Entry 6MMA (electron microscopy, 6.31 A resolution (low resolution: residue-level contacts below are approximate; hydrogen-bond / salt-bridge calls are withheld)); this record covers chains A and B of the 4 polymer chains in the assembly.

# Chain A
Protein: Glutamate receptor ionotropic, NMDA 1
Organism: Rattus norvegicus
UniProt: P35439 (NMDZ1_RAT), isoform P35439-5; residues 1-838 here = UniProt positions 1-838
Sequence (838 residues; numbered 1 to 838; the number before each row is that of its first residue):
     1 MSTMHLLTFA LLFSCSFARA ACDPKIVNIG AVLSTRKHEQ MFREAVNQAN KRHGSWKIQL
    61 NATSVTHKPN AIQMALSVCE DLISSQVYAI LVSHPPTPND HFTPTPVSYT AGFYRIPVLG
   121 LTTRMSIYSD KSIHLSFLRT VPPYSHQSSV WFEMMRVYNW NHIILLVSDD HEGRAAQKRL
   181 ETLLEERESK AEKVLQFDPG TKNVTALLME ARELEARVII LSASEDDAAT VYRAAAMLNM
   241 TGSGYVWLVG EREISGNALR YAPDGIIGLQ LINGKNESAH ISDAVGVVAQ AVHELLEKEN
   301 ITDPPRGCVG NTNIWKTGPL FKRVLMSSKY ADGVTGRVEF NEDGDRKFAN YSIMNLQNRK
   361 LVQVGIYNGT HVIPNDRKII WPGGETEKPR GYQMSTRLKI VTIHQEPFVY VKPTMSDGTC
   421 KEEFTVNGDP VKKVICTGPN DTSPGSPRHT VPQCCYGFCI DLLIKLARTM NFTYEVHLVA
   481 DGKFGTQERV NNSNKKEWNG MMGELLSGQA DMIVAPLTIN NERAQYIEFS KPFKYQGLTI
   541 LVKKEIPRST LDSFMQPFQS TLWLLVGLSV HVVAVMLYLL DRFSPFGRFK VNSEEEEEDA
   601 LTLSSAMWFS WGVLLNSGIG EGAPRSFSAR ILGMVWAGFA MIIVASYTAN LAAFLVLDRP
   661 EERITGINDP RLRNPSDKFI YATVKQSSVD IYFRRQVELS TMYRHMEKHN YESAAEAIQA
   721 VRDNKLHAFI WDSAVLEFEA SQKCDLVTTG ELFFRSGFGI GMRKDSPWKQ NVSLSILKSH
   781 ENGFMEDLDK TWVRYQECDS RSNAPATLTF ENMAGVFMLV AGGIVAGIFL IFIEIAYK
Not modelled in the structure: 1-24, 548-551, 586-600, 618-626, 798-806
Disulfide bonds: Cys-420/Cys-454, Cys-436/Cys-455
Covalently attached groups: N-acetylglucosamine (NAG) linked to Asn-61, Asn-203, Asn-239, Asn-276, Asn-300, Asn-350, Asn-368, Asn-440, Asn-471, Asn-491, Asn-771
Swiss-Prot annotation at these positions:
  - region: Leu-603 to Pro-624 (Pore-forming)
  - binding site (glycine): Pro-516, Thr-518, Arg-523, Ser-688, Asp-732
  - glycosylation (N-linked (GlcNAc...) asparagine): Asn-61, Asn-203, Asn-239, Asn-276, Asn-300, Asn-350, Asn-368, Asn-440, Asn-471, Asn-491, Asn-674, Asn-771

# Chain B
Protein: Glutamate receptor ionotropic, NMDA 2A
Organism: Rattus norvegicus
UniProt: Q00959 (NMDE1_RAT); numbering as in UniProt (aligned over 1-837)
Sequence (837 residues; row label = number of the first residue in the row):
     1 MGRLGYWTLL VLPALLVWRD PAQNAAAEKG PPALNIAVLL GHSHDVTERE LRNLWGPEQA
    61 TGLPLDVNVV ALLMNRTDPK SLITHVCDLM SGARIHGLVF GDDTDQEAVA QMLDFISSQT
   121 FIPILGIHGG ASMIMADKDP TSTFFQFGAS IQQQATVMLK IMQDYDWHVF SLVTTIFPGY
   181 RDFISFIKTT VDNSFVGWDM QNVITLDTSF EDAKTQVQLK KIHSSVILLY CSKDEAVLIL
   241 SEARSLGLTG YDFFWIVPSL VSGNTELIPK EFPSGLISVS YDDWDYSLEA RVRDGLGILT
   301 TAASSMLEKF SYIPEAKASC YGQAEKPETP LHTLHQFMVN VTWDGKDLSF TEEGYQVHPR
   361 LVVIVLNKDR EWEKVGKWEN QTLSLRHAVW PRYKSFSDCE PDDNHLSIVT LEEAPFVIVE
   421 DIDPLTETCV RNTVPCRKFV KINNSTNEGM NVKKCCKGFC IDILKKLSRT VKFTYDLYLV
   481 TNGKHGKKVN NVWNGMIGEV VYQRAVMAVG SLTINEERSE VVDFSVPFVE TGISVMVSRS
   541 NGTVSPSAFL EPFSASVWVM MFVMLLIVSA IAVFVFEYFS PVGYNRNLAK GKAPHGPSFT
   601 IGKAIWLLWG LVFNNSVPVQ NPKGTTSKIM VSVWAFFAVI FLASYTANLA AFMIQEEFVD
   661 QVTGLSDKKF QRPHDYSPPF RFGTVPNGST ERNIRNNYPY MHQYMTRFNQ RGVEDALVSL
   721 KTGKLDAFIY DAAVLNYKAG RDEGCKLVTI GSGYIFATTG YGIALQKGSP WKRQIDLALL
   781 QFVGDGEMEE LETLWLTGIC HNEKNEVMSS QLDIDNMAGV FYMLAAAMAL SLITFIW
Not modelled in the structure: 1-33, 324-329, 580-597, 803-808
Differences from the reference sequence: conflict Thr-758 (Ser in Q00959)
Disulfide bonds: Cys-87/Cys-320, Cys-429/Cys-455
Covalently attached groups: N-acetylglucosamine (NAG) linked to Asn-75, Asn-340, Asn-380, Asn-443, Asn-444, Asn-687

# How chain A and chain B interact
Contacting residue pairs (90; chain A residue first):
  Asn-70(A) / Gln-323(B)
  Ile-72(A) / Gln-119(B)
  Ile-72(A) / Gln-323(B)
  Gln-73(A) / Cys-320(B)
  Gln-73(A) / Tyr-321(B)
  Gln-73(A) / Gln-323(B)
  Leu-76(A) / Tyr-321(B)
  Glu-80(A) / Lys-80(B)
  Thr-105(A) / Phe-115(B)
  Pro-106(A) / Phe-115(B)
  Tyr-109(A) / Gln-111(B)
  Tyr-109(A) / Met-112(B)
  Phe-113(A) / Pro-79(B)
  Phe-113(A) / Gln-106(B)
  Phe-113(A) / Ala-108(B)
  Phe-113(A) / Val-109(B)
  Arg-115(A) / Gln-106(B)
  Arg-115(A) / Glu-107(B)
  Asp-130(A) / Arg-181(B)
  Ser-132(A) / Pro-178(B)
  Ser-132(A) / Gly-179(B)
  Ser-132(A) / Tyr-180(B)
  Ile-133(A) / Ala-136(B)
  Leu-135(A) / Pro-178(B)
  Gly-307(A) / Asp-78(B)
  Cys-308(A) / Asp-78(B)
  Cys-308(A) / Lys-80(B)
  Val-309(A) / Arg-76(B)
  Val-309(A) / Asp-78(B)
  Gly-310(A) / Arg-76(B)
  Thr-312(A) / Thr-77(B)
  Ile-314(A) / Gln-106(B)
  Ile-314(A) / Asp-234(B)
  Pro-319(A) / Ser-209(B)
  Leu-320(A) / Ser-209(B)
  Lys-322(A) / Ile-176(B)
  Arg-323(A) / Thr-208(B)
  Arg-323(A) / Glu-211(B)
  Arg-489(A) / Asn-193(B)
  Lys-496(A) / Asn-193(B)
  Ser-553(A) / Ser-810(B)
  Pro-557(A) / Ser-810(B)
  Phe-558(A) / Ser-810(B)
  Gln-559(A) / Ser-810(B)
  Gln-559(A) / Gln-811(B)
  Thr-561(A) / Gln-811(B)
  Leu-562(A) / Asp-813(B)
  Leu-562(A) / Met-817(B)
  Met-576(A) / Ser-831(B)
  Phe-609(A) / Val-617(B)
  Val-613(A) / Asn-615(B)
  Asn-616(A) / Asn-615(B)
  Ser-628(A) / Thr-834(B)
  Arg-630(A) / Trp-606(B)
  Arg-630(A) / Val-617(B)
  Ile-631(A) / Trp-609(B)
  Leu-632(A) / Ala-827(B)
  Met-634(A) / Trp-609(B)
  Ala-637(A) / Asn-615(B)
  Gly-638(A) / Phe-613(B)
  Phe-639(A) / Val-820(B)
  Met-641(A) / Phe-613(B)
  Met-641(A) / Asn-614(B)
  Ile-642(A) / Tyr-645(B)
  Ala-645(A) / Tyr-645(B)
  Ser-646(A) / Tyr-645(B)
  Ser-646(A) / Leu-649(B)
  Ala-649(A) / Leu-649(B)
  Asn-650(A) / Ser-809(B)
  Ala-653(A) / Met-653(B)
  Phe-654(A) / Ser-809(B)
  Phe-654(A) / Ser-810(B)
  Val-656(A) / Met-653(B)
  Asp-669(A) / Thr-797(B)
  Pro-670(A) / Leu-794(B)
  Pro-670(A) / Thr-797(B)
  Arg-671(A) / Gly-740(B)
  Arg-671(A) / Arg-741(B)
  Arg-671(A) / Asp-742(B)
  Arg-671(A) / Cys-745(B)
  Arg-671(A) / Ile-799(B)
  Asn-674(A) / Tyr-737(B)
  Arg-694(A) / Phe-195(B)
  Val-697(A) / Arg-431(B)
  Val-697(A) / Asn-432(B)
  Glu-698(A) / Asn-432(B)
  Glu-698(A) / Leu-794(B)
  Ser-700(A) / Val-430(B)
  Thr-701(A) / Lys-457(B)
  Tyr-703(A) / Phe-195(B)
Interface residues without a listed pair, chain A (71 interface residues in all): Ala-75, Cys-79, Thr-110, Gly-112, Lys-131, Lys-178, Val-635, Arg-704
Interface residues without a listed pair, chain B (66 interface residues in all): Ile-83, Glu-235, Glu-420, Asp-423, Thr-428, Gly-610, Gly-798, Met-823

# Summary
71 residues of chain A face 66 of chain B across their interface. Covalently linked N-acetylglucosamine: at
Asn-61(A), Asn-203(A), Asn-239(A), Asn-276(A), Asn-300(A) and Asn-350(A) and 5 more. Covalently linked
N-acetylglucosamine: at Asn-75(B), Asn-340(B), Asn-380(B), Asn-443(B), Asn-444(B) and Asn-687(B).
Here chain A is Glutamate receptor ionotropic, NMDA 1 and chain B is Glutamate receptor ionotropic, NMDA 2A,
both from Rattus norvegicus. Entry 6MMA (Diheteromeric NMDA receptor GluN1/GluN2A in the 'Extended'
conformation, in complex with glycine and glutamate, in the ...) was determined by electron microscopy,
deposited together with 6MM9, 6MMB, 6MMG, 6MMH, 6MMI, 6MMJ and 12 further entries.
